PDB entry 4A0W | electron microscopy, 13.90 A resolution (very low resolution: no residue pairs are listed; an interface is given only as per-side residue counts) | chains B and I of the 16 polymer chains in the assembly

Chain B (and I):
Molecule: T-complex protein 1 subunit beta
Organism: Bos taurus
Notes: chain I of this document is another copy of the same molecule, construct and numbering; everything in this record applies to it too
Reference sequence: Q3ZBH0 (TCPB_BOVIN); residues 1-513 here correspond to UniProt positions 14-526 (UniProt number = residue number + 13)
Amino-acid sequence (513 residues; each row starts with the number of its first residue):
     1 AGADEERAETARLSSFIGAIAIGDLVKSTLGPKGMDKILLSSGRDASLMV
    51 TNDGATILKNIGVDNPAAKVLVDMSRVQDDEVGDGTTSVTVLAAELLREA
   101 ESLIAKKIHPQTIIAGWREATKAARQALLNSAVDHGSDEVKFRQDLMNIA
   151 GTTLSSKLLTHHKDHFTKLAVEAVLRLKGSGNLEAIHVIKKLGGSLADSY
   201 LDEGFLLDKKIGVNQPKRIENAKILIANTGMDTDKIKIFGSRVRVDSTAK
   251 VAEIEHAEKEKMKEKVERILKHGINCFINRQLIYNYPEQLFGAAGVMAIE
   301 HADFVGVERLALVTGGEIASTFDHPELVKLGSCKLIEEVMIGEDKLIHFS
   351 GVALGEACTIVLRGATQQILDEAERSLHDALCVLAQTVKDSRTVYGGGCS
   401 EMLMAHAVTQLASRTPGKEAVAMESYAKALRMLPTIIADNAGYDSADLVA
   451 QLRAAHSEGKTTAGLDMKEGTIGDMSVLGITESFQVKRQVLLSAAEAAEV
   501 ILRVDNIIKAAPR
UniProt features mapped onto this chain:
  - binding site (ADP): G31, G85, T86, T87, S88, S155, S156, G397, E482, K487
  - binding site (ATP): G31, G85, T86, T87, E482, K487
  - binding site (Mg(2+)): D84
  - modified residue: S47 (Phosphoserine), K141 (N6-acetyllysine), K168 (N6-acetyllysine), S247 (Phosphoserine), T248 (Phosphothreonine)
  - cross-link: K235 (Glycyl lysine isopeptide (Lys-Gly) (interchain with G-Cter in SUMO2))

How chain B and chain I interact:
At this resolution (14 A) residue pairs are not listed: 15 residues of chain B and 20 of chain I lie at the interface.

Summary:
15 residues of chain B and 20 residues of chain I are in contact. From UniProt: 10 ADP-binding residues, 6
ATP-binding residues and Mg2+-binding residue D84(B) on chain B.
Both chains are T-complex protein 1 subunit beta (Bos taurus). Entry 4A0W (model built against symmetry-free
cryo-EM map of TRiC-ADP-AlFx) was determined by electron microscopy together with 4A0O, 4A0V and 4A13 from the
same study.
